PDB entry 3W5Q | X-ray diffraction, 1.90 A resolution | chains A and C

[Chain A]
Molecule: Vitamin D3 receptor
Source organism: Rattus norvegicus
Notes: fragment: vdr-lbd
Reference sequence: P13053 (VDR_RAT); residue numbers follow UniProt; this construct covers 116-159, 207-423
Amino-acid sequence (271 residues; row label = number of the first residue in the row; note: 47 numbers in that range are skipped by the numbering (no residue carries them; nothing is unmodelled there)):
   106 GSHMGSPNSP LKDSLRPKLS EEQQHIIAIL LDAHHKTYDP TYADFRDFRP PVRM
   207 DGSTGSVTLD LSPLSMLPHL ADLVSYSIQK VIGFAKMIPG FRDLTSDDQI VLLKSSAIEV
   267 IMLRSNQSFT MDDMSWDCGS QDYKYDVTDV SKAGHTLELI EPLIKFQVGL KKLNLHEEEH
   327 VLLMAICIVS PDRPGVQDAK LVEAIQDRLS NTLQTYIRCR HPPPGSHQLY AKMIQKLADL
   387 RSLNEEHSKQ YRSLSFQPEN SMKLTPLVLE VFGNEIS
Unresolved in the structure: 106-122, 207-217, 421-423
Sequence notes: expression tag (106-115)
Ligand contacts: (5beta,9beta)-3-oxocholan-24-oic acid (3KL): Tyr143, Tyr147, Leu226, Leu229, Val230, Ile264, Ile267, Met268, Arg270, Ser271, Ser274, Trp282, Cys284, Tyr291, Val296, Ala299, His301, Leu305, Ile306, Leu309, His393
Curated features (UniProtKB/Swiss-Prot):
  - region: Lys242 to Lys260 (Interaction with coactivator LXXLL motif)
  - motif: Pro412 to Asn420 (9aaTAD)
  - binding site (calcitriol): Tyr143, Ser233, Arg270, Ser274, His301, His393
What the authors report for this chain:
  - binding site for (5beta,9beta)-3-oxocholan-24-oic acid: Tyr143, Ser233, Arg270, Ser274, His301, His393

[Chain C]
Molecule: Mediator of RNA polymerase II transcription subunit 1
Notes: fragment: drip 205 nr2 box peptide
Reference sequence: Q15648 (MED1_HUMAN); residues 625-637 here correspond to UniProt positions 640-652 (UniProt number = residue number + 15)
Amino-acid sequence (13 residues; each row starts with the number of its first residue):
   625 KNHPMLMNLL KDN
Unresolved in the structure: 636-637
Curated features (UniProtKB/Swiss-Prot):
  - motif: Leu630 to Leu634 (LXXLL motif 2)

[Chain A / chain C interface]
Pairs across the interface - 20 pairs, chain A then chain C:
  Ile238(A) - Leu630(C)  hydrophobic
  Ile238(A) - Leu633(C)  hydrophobic
  Ile238(A) - Leu634(C)  hydrophobic
  Lys242(A) - Leu633(C)  hydrogen bond (side chain-backbone)
  Lys242(A) - Leu634(C)
  Lys242(A) - Lys635(C)
  Phe247(A) - Leu634(C)  hydrophobic
  Ser252(A) - Met631(C)  hydrogen bond
  Gln255(A) - Leu634(C)
  Ile256(A) - Leu630(C)
  Ile256(A) - Met631(C)  hydrophobic
  Ile256(A) - Leu634(C)
  Leu259(A) - Leu634(C)  hydrophobic
  Lys260(A) - His627(C)  hydrogen bond
  Pro412(A) - Met629(C)  hydrophobic
  Leu413(A) - Met629(C)
  Glu416(A) - His627(C)
  Glu416(A) - Pro628(C)
  Glu416(A) - Met629(C)  hydrogen bond (side chain-backbone)
  Glu416(A) - Leu630(C)  hydrogen bond (side chain-backbone)
Other interface residues (no listed pair), chain A (13 interface residues in all): Gln235, Val417

[In short]
13 residues of chain A and 8 residues of chain C are in contact, with 5 hydrogen bonds. Among the polar pairs
are Lys242(A)-Leu633(C), Ser252(A)-Met631(C) and Lys260(A)-His627(C). Ligands of chain A:
(5beta,9beta)-3-oxocholan-24-oic acid. UniProt lists 6 calcitriol-binding residues on chain A. The paper
reports a binding site for (5beta,9beta)-3-oxocholan-24-oic acid at Tyr143(A), Ser233(A) and Arg270(A) among
others.
Chain A is Vitamin D3 receptor (Rattus norvegicus) and chain C is Mediator of RNA polymerase II transcription
subunit 1; the structure, Crystal structure of complexes of vitamin D receptor ligand binding domain with
lithocholic acid derivatives, was determined by X-ray diffraction, deposited together with 3W5P, 3W5R and
3W5T.
